4GC6 - chains A and T of the 3 polymer chains in the assembly; structure by X-ray diffraction, 2.90 A resolution.

== Chain A ==
Molecule: DNA polymerase IV
Organism: Sulfolobus solfataricus P2
Notes: EC 2.7.7.7
UniProtKB: Q97W02 (DPO4_SULSO); numbering as in UniProt (aligned over 1-352)
Chain sequence (358 residues; row label = number of the first residue in the row; numbers below 1 keep their minus sign (His-5 is residue -5)):
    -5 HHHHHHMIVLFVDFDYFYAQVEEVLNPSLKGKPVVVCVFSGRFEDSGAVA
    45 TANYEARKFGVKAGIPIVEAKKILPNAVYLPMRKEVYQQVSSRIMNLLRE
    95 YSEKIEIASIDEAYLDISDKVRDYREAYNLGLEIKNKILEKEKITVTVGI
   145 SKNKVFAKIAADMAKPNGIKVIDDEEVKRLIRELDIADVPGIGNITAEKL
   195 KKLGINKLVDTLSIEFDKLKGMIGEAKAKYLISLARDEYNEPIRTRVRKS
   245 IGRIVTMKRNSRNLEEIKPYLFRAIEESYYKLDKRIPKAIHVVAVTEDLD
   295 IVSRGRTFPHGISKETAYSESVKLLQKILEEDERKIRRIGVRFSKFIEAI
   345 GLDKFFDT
Unresolved in the structure: -5 to 0, 343-352
Construct notes: expression tag (-5 to 0)
Bound ions: Ca2+ site 1: Asp7, Phe8, Asp105 (together with 0OH); Ca2+ site 2 near Asp7 (its only coordinating residue here); Ca2+ site 3: Ala181, Ile186; Ca2+ site 4: Asp294 (shared with 1 residue of chain P)
Ligand contacts: 0OH (North-methanocarba-2'-deoxyadenosine triphosphate): Phe8, Asp9, Tyr10, Phe11, Tyr12, Ala44, Thr45, Arg51, Ala57, Gly58, Ile104, Asp105
Curated features (UniProtKB/Swiss-Prot):
  - active site: Glu106
  - binding site (Mg(2+)): Asp7, Asp105
  - site: Tyr12 (Substrate discrimination)
  - mutagenesis: Asp105 to Glu106 (Loss of function), Glu342 to Thr352 (Almost complete loss of interaction with PCNA)
From the paper describing this entry:
  - binding site for 0OH: Tyr12, Tyr48, Arg51
  - Ca2+ coordination: Asp294
  - catalytic residues: Asp7, Asp105, Glu106
  - mutagenesis - Y12A (2,000-fold): increased catalytic activity (citing earlier work)

== Chain T ==
Molecule: 18-nt DNA strand
Sequence (18 nucleotides; numbered 1 to 18; the number before each row is that of its first residue):
     1 TCATGGAATCCTTCCCCC
Unresolved in the structure: 1-2

== Chain A / chain T interface ==
Contacting residue pairs (38; chain A residue first):
  Val32(A) with DT4(T), sugar contact; DG5(T), sugar contact
  Phe37(A) with DA3(T), phosphate contact
  Ser40(A) with DA3(T), phosphate contact
  Gly41(A) with DA3(T), hydrogen bond to the phosphate; DT4(T), sugar contact
  Ala42(A) with DT4(T), sugar contact
  Gly58(A) with DA3(T), base contact; DT4(T), base contact
  Pro60(A) with DA3(T), sugar contact
  Lys78(A) with DG6(T), sugar contact
  Gly218(A) with DC11(T), phosphate contact
  Glu219(A) with DC11(T), hydrogen bond to the phosphate
  Ala220(A) with DC10(T), sugar contact; DC11(T), hydrogen bond to the phosphate
  Val241(A) with DA8(T), phosphate contact
  Arg242(A) with DA7(T), salt bridge to the phosphate; DA8(T), phosphate contact
  Lys243(A) with DA8(T), hydrogen bond to the phosphate; DT9(T), salt bridge to the phosphate
  Ser244(A) with DA7(T), phosphate contact; DA8(T), hydrogen bond to the phosphate
  Ile245(A) with DA7(T), phosphate contact
  Gly246(A) with DG6(T), phosphate contact; DA7(T), hydrogen bond to the phosphate
  Arg247(A) with DG5(T), sugar contact; DG6(T), salt bridge to the phosphate; DA7(T), salt bridge to the phosphate
  Ile248(A) with DG5(T), phosphate contact; DG6(T), hydrogen bond to the phosphate
  Thr250(A) with DT4(T), sugar contact; DG5(T), hydrogen bond to the phosphate
  Arg331(A) with DA3(T), salt bridge to the phosphate; DT4(T), salt bridge to the phosphate
  Arg332(A) with DT4(T), sugar contact; DG5(T), salt bridge to the phosphate
  Arg336(A) with DG6(T), sugar contact; DA7(T), salt bridge to the phosphate
Interface residues without a listed pair, chain A (30 interface residues in all): Phe33, Ser34, Lys221, Arg238, Arg240, Val249, Leu293

== Overview ==
30 residues of chain A and 9 residues of chain T are in contact; the contacts include 8 hydrogen bonds and 8
salt bridges. Among the polar pairs are Gly41(A)-DA3(T), Glu219(A)-DC11(T) and Ala220(A)-DC11(T). Ligands of
chain A: compound 0OH. The paper reports catalytic residues Asp7(A), Asp105(A) and Glu106(A); Y12A of chain A
increases catalytic activity.
Here chain A is DNA polymerase IV (Sulfolobus solfataricus P2) and chain T is an 18-nt DNA strand. Entry 4GC6
(Crystal structure of Dpo4 in complex with N-MC-dAMP opposite dT) was determined by X-ray diffraction together
with 4GC7 from the same study.
